3A9C - chains E and F of the 6 polymer chains in the assembly; structure by X-ray diffraction, 2.60 A resolution.

Chain E (and F):
Name: Translation initiation factor eIF-2B, delta subunit
From: Thermococcus kodakarensis
Notes: EC 5.3.1.-; chain F of this document is another copy of the same molecule, construct and numbering; everything in this record applies to it too
UniProt: Q5JFM9 (Q5JFM9_PYRKO); aligned to UniProt positions 1-322 over residues 1-322 (the alignment contains insertions or deletions, so no single offset holds)
Amino-acid sequence (339 residues; row label = number of the first residue in the row; numbers below 1 keep their minus sign (Met-15 is residue -15)):
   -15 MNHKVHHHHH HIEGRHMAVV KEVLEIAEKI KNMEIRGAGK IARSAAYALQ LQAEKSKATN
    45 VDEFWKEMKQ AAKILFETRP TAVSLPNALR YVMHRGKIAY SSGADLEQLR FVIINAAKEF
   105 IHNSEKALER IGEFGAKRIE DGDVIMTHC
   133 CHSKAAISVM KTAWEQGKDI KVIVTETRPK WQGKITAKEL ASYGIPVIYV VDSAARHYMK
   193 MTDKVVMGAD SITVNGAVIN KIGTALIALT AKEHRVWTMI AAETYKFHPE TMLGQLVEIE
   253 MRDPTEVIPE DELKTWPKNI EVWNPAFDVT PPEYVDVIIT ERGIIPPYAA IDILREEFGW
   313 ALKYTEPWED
Not modelled in the structure: -15 to 1 (chain F: -15 to 0)
Differences from the reference sequence: expression tag (-15 to 0); microheterogeneity Cys133 (Cys in Q5JFM9)
Modified positions: Cys133 (3-sulfinoalanine; CSD)
UniProt features mapped onto this chain:
  - active site: Cys133 (Proton acceptor), Asp202 (Proton donor)
  - binding site (substrate): Arg20 to Gly23, Arg63, Ser135 to Ala137, Asn212, Lys213, Lys238
  - site: Arg227 (Plays a key role in hexamerization)
Ion coordination: Mg2+ near Asp304 (its only coordinating residue here)
Ligand contacts: ribulose-1,5-diphosphate (RUB): Cys133, Cys133, His134, Ser135, Lys136, Ala137, Ala138, Gln164, Gly200, Ala201, Asp202, Asn212, Lys213, Lys238, Arg254, Phe279
From the paper describing this entry:
  - catalytic residues: Asp202 (proposed by the authors, not directly observed)
  - binding site for ribulose-1,5-diphosphate: His132, Lys136, Gly200, Asn212, Arg254
  - mutagenesis - R227E: decreased catalytic activity
  - mutagenesis - D202N: abolished catalytic activity
  - mutagenesis - D202N: abolished binding to alpha-R15P (proposed by the authors, not directly observed)

Chain E / chain F interface:
Residue-residue contacts (104; chain E residue first):
  Glu158(E) with Arg160(F), salt bridge
  Arg160(E) with Glu158(F), salt bridge; Trp163(F); Val183(F)
  Trp163(E) with Arg160(F); Trp163(F), hydrophobic
  Lys166(E) with Ile260(F); Glu264(F), salt bridge
  Ala169(E) with Ile272(F)
  Lys170(E) with Trp268(F); Ile272(F)
  Ala173(E) with Asn271(F); Ile272(F), hydrophobic
  Gly176(E) with Asn271(F)
  Ile177(E) with Asn271(F)
  Pro178(E) with Asn271(F)
  Val179(E) with Asn271(F), hydrogen bond (backbone-backbone); Ile272(F); Glu273(F), hydrogen bond (backbone-backbone)
  Ile180(E) with Glu273(F); Trp275(F), hydrophobic
  Tyr181(E) with Val259(F), hydrophobic; Ile260(F), hydrophobic; Trp268(F), hydrophobic; Glu273(F), hydrogen bond (backbone-backbone); Val274(F); Trp275(F), hydrogen bond (backbone-backbone)
  Val182(E) with Trp275(F)
  Val183(E) with Arg160(F)
  Asp184(E) with Ser185(F), hydrogen bond
  Ser185(E) with His132(F); Asp184(F), hydrogen bond; Ile214(F); Gly215(F), hydrogen bond (backbone-backbone); Leu218(F)
  Ala186(E) with Ile214(F), hydrophobic
  Ala187(E) with Leu218(F), hydrophobic
  Arg188(E) with Ala217(F); Leu218(F); Val281(F); Pro283(F); Tyr286(F)
  His189(E) with Ile214(F); Glu250(F), salt bridge; Phe279(F); Asp280(F)
  Tyr190(E) with Glu250(F), hydrogen bond; Met253(F); Trp275(F), hydrophobic; Pro277(F)
  Met193(E) with Trp275(F), hydrophobic
  Ile214(E) with Ser185(F); Ala186(F), hydrophobic; His189(F)
  Gly215(E) with Ser185(F), hydrogen bond (backbone-backbone)
  Ala217(E) with Arg188(F)
  Leu218(E) with Asp184(F); Ala187(F), hydrophobic; Arg188(F); Leu218(F), hydrophobic; Thr222(F)
  Leu221(E) with Leu221(F), hydrophobic; Thr222(F); Glu225(F)
  Thr222(E) with Leu221(F)
  Glu225(E) with Leu221(F); Tyr286(F), hydrogen bond
  Glu250(E) with His189(F), salt bridge; Tyr190(F), hydrogen bond
  Met253(E) with Tyr190(F)
  Val259(E) with Glu158(F); Tyr181(F), hydrophobic
  Ile260(E) with Lys166(F); Tyr181(F)
  Glu264(E) with Lys166(F), salt bridge
  Trp268(E) with Lys166(F); Lys170(F); Tyr181(F), hydrophobic
  Pro269(E) with Ala173(F), hydrophobic
  Asn271(E) with Ala173(F), hydrogen bond (side chain-backbone); Gly176(F); Ile177(F); Pro178(F); Val179(F), hydrogen bond (backbone-backbone)
  Ile272(E) with Ala169(F); Lys170(F); Ala173(F), hydrophobic; Val179(F)
  Glu273(E) with Lys153(F), salt bridge; Val179(F), hydrogen bond (backbone-backbone); Ile180(F); Tyr181(F), hydrogen bond (backbone-backbone)
  Val274(E) with Tyr181(F)
  Trp275(E) with Ile180(F), hydrophobic; Tyr181(F), hydrogen bond (backbone-backbone); Tyr190(F), hydrophobic; Met193(F), hydrophobic
  Pro277(E) with Tyr190(F)
  Phe279(E) with His189(F)
  Asp280(E) with His189(F)
  Val281(E) with Arg188(F)
  Pro283(E) with Arg188(F)
  Tyr286(E) with Arg188(F); Glu225(F), hydrogen bond
Interface residues without a listed pair, chain E (49 interface residues in all): His132
Interface residues without a listed pair, chain F (50 interface residues in all): Val182, Pro269

Overview:
49 residues of chain E face 50 of chain F across their interface; the contacts include 17 hydrogen bonds and 7
salt bridges. Polar pairs include Glu158(E)-Arg160(F), Lys166(E)-Glu264(F) and His189(E)-Glu250(F). Bound to
chain E: ribulose-1,5-diphosphate. The paper reports the catalytic residue Asp202(E); R227E of chain E reduces
catalytic activity.
Chain E and chain F are both Translation initiation factor eIF-2B, delta subunit (Thermococcus kodakarensis);
the structure, Crystal structure of ribose-1,5-bisphosphate isomerase from Thermococcus kodakaraensis KOD1 in
complex with ribulose-1,5-bisphosphate, was determined by X-ray diffraction, deposited together with 3VM6 and
3A11.
